PDB entry 4HBC | X-ray diffraction, 1.54 A resolution | chains H and L

== Chain H ==
Protein: Antigen Binding Fragment, Immunoglobulin IgG - Heavy Chain
Organism: Oryctolagus cuniculus
Sequence (215 residues; each row starts with the number of its first residue):
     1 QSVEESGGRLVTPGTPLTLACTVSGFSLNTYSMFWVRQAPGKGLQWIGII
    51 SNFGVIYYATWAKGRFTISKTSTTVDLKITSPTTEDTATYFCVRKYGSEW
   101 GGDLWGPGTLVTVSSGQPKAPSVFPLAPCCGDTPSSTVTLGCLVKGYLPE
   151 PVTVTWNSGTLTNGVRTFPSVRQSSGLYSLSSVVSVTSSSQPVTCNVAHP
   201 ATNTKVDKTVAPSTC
Unresolved in the structure: 135-136, 189-191
Disulfides: Cys-21/Cys-92, Cys-130/Cys-215, Cys-142/Cys-195

== Chain L ==
Protein: Antigen Binding Fragment, Immunoglobulin IgG - Light Chain
Organism: Oryctolagus cuniculus
Sequence (213 residues; row label = number of the first residue in the row):
     1 DVVMTQTPASVSEPVGGTVTIKCQASQSISSYLAWYQQKPGQRPRLLIYE
    51 TSTLASGVPSRFKGSGSGTDFTLTISDLECADAATYYCQSTYENPTYVSF
   101 GGGTEVGVKGDPVAPTVLIFPPSADLVATGTVTIVCVANKYFPDVTVTWE
   151 VDGTTQTTGIENSKTPQNSADCTYNLSSTLTLTSTEYNSHKEYTCKVTQG
   201 TTSVVQSFNRGDC
Disulfides: Cys-23/Cys-88, Cys-80/Cys-172, Cys-136/Cys-195

== Interface between chain H and chain L ==
Contacting residue pairs - 82 pairs, chain H then chain L:
  Val-36(H) with Phe-100(L), hydrophobic
  Gln-38(H) with Gln-38(L), hydrogen bond; Tyr-87(L), hydrogen bond
  Lys-42(H) with Tyr-87(L)
  Gly-43(H) with Tyr-87(L)
  Leu-44(H) with Pro-44(L), hydrophobic; Tyr-87(L), hydrophobic; Phe-100(L)
  Trp-46(H) with Pro-95(L), hydrophobic; Val-98(L), hydrophobic; Phe-100(L)
  Tyr-57(H) with Pro-95(L), hydrophobic
  Tyr-58(H) with Pro-95(L)
  Thr-60(H) with Asp-1(L), hydrogen bond
  Phe-91(H) with Arg-43(L); Pro-44(L)
  Tyr-96(H) with Ala-34(L); Leu-46(L), hydrophobic; Tyr-49(L); Thr-91(L)
  Ser-98(H) with Tyr-32(L); Tyr-49(L); Glu-50(L), hydrogen bond; Glu-93(L)
  Glu-99(H) with Ser-31(L); Tyr-32(L); Leu-33(L); Tyr-49(L); Glu-50(L), hydrogen bond (side chain-backbone); Thr-91(L), hydrogen bond; Glu-93(L)
  Trp-100(H) with Gln-89(L), hydrogen bond (backbone-side chain); Thr-91(L), hydrogen bond (backbone-backbone); Glu-93(L); Asn-94(L); Pro-95(L); Val-98(L), hydrophobic
  Gly-101(H) with Tyr-36(L); Gln-89(L); Thr-91(L)
  Gly-102(H) with Tyr-36(L), hydrogen bond (backbone-side chain); Leu-46(L)
  Trp-105(H) with Tyr-36(L), hydrophobic; Arg-43(L), hydrogen bond (backbone-side chain); Pro-44(L), hydrophobic
  Gly-106(H) with Arg-43(L)
  Pro-107(H) with Arg-43(L)
  Phe-124(H) with Asp-125(L); Leu-126(L), hydrophobic; Thr-129(L)
  Pro-125(H) with Ser-123(L)
  Leu-126(H) with Phe-120(L); Val-135(L), hydrophobic
  Ala-127(H) with Phe-120(L); Pro-121(L)
  Cys-129(H) with Pro-121(L), hydrophobic; Asp-212(L); Cys-213(L), disulfide
  Thr-139(H) with Leu-118(L); Phe-120(L)
  Leu-143(H) with Leu-126(L), hydrophobic; Thr-133(L)
  Lys-145(H) with Leu-126(L); Thr-131(L); Thr-133(L), hydrogen bond
  Arg-166(H) with Val-137(L); Asn-139(L), hydrogen bond; Asn-175(L), hydrogen bond
  Phe-168(H) with Ser-163(L); Thr-165(L); Asn-175(L); Leu-176(L); Ser-177(L)
  Pro-169(H) with Ser-163(L), hydrogen bond (backbone-side chain); Lys-164(L)
  Val-171(H) with Glu-161(L); Asn-162(L); Ser-163(L)
  Gln-173(H) with Glu-161(L)
  Ser-181(H) with Val-135(L)
  Lys-208(H) with Asp-125(L), salt bridge
  Thr-214(H) with Cys-213(L), hydrogen bond (side chain-backbone)
Interface residues without a listed pair, chain H (42 interface residues in all): Gln-45, Ala-59, Asp-103, Pro-128, Cys-130, Ser-179, Val-183
Interface residues without a listed pair, chain L (46 interface residues in all): Tyr-92, Thr-96, Ile-119, Ala-138
Disulfides between the chains: Cys-129(H)/Cys-213(L)
The authors on this interface:
  - specific contacts: Cys-129(H)/Cys-213(L) (covalent link)

== Overview ==
42 residues of chain H and 46 residues of chain L are in contact, with 1 disulfide bond, 15 hydrogen bonds and
1 salt bridge. Among the polar pairs are Lys-208(H)/Asp-125(L), Gln-38(H)/Gln-38(L) and Gln-38(H)/Tyr-87(L).
The paper describes a contact between Cys-129(H) and Cys-213(L).
Chain H is Antigen Binding Fragment, Immunoglobulin IgG - Heavy Chain and chain L is Antigen Binding Fragment,
Immunoglobulin IgG - Light Chain, both from Oryctolagus cuniculus; the structure, Crystal structure of a
conformation-dependent rabbit IgG Fab specific for amyloid prefibrillar oligomers, was determined by X-ray
diffraction.
